6ZHW - chains C and M of the 4 polymer chains in the assembly; structure by X-ray diffraction, 2.80 A resolution.

# Chain C
Protein: Photosynthetic reaction center cytochrome c subunit
Source organism: Blastochloris viridis
UniProtKB: P07173 (CYCR_BLAVI); residues 1-336 here correspond to UniProt positions 21-356 (UniProt number = residue number + 20)
Amino-acid sequence (336 residues; each row starts with the number of its first residue):
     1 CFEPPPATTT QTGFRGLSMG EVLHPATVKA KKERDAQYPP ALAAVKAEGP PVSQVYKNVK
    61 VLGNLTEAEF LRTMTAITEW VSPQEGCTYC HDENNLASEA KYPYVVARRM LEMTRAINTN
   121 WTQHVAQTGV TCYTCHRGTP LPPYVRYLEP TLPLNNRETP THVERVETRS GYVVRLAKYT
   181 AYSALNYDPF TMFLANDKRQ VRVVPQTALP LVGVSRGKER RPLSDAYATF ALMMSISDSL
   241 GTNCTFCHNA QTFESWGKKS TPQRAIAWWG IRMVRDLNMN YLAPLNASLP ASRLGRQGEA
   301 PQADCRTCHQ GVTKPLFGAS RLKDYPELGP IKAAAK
Unresolved in the structure: 333-336
Covalently attached groups: diacyl glycerol (DGA) linked to C1; heme c (HEC) linked to C87, C90, C132, C135, C244, C247, C305, C308
Metal / ion sites: heme c Fe (4 sites), coordinated by M74, H91, M110, H124, H136, M233, H248, H309
Residues lining bound ligands:
  - heme c (HEC), molecule 1: Y56, K57, N58, V59, K60, V61, L62, F70, L71, M74, T75, I77, T78, V81, S82, G86, H91, L96, A97, P103, Y104, A107, R108
  - heme c (HEC), molecule 2: I77, V81, Y89, Y102, P103, V106, A107, M110, L111, M113, T114, I117, V130, T131, H136, P140, L141, P142, V145, L277, L282, L289, R293, P301, Q302, T307, L328
  - heme c (HEC), molecule 3: I117, H124, V125, T128, G129, V130, L194, I236, L240, F246, Q263, I266, A267, G270, I271, M273, V274, L277, D304, H309, T313, K314, P315, G318
  - heme c (HEC), molecule 4: Q200, V201, R202, V203, V204, Q206, T229, F230, M233, M234, I236, S237, L240, T242, N243, F246, H248, F253, E254, W256, Q263, R264, A267, W268, I271, R272
Swiss-Prot annotation at these positions:
  - binding site (heme): M74, C87, C90, H91, M110, H124, C132, C135, H136, M233, C244, C247, H248, C305, C308, H309
  - site: C1 (Not N-palmitoylated)
  - lipidation: C1 (S-diacylglycerol cysteine)

# Chain M
Protein: Reaction center protein M chain
Source organism: Blastochloris viridis
UniProtKB: P06010 (RCEM_BLAVI); residues 1-323 here correspond to UniProt positions 2-324 (UniProt number = residue number + 1)
Amino-acid sequence (323 residues; each row starts with the number of its first residue):
     1 ADYQTIYTQI QARGPHITVS GEWGDNDRVG KPFYSYWLGK IGDAQIGPIY LGASGIAAFA
    61 FGSTAILIIL FNMAAEVHFD PLQFFRQFFW LGLYPPKAQY GMGIPPLHDG GWWLMAGLFM
   121 TLSLGSWWIR VYSRARALGL GTHIAWNFAA AIFFVLCIGC IHPTLVGSWS EGVPFGIWPH
   181 IDWLTAFSIR YGNFYYCPWH GFSIGFAYGC GLLFAAHGAT ILAVARFGGD REIEQITDRG
   241 TAVERAALFW RWTIGFNATI ESVHRWGWFF SLMVMVSASV GILLTGTFVD NWYLWCVKHG
   301 AAPDYPAYLP ATPDPASLPG APK
Metal / ion sites: Fe ion: H217, E232, H264 (shared with 2 residues of chain L)
Residues lining bound ligands:
  - bacteriochlorophyll b (BCB), molecule 1: L38, M120, F154, V155, I158, V173, I177, W178, H180, I181, W183, L184
  - bacteriochlorophyll b (BCB), molecule 2: G62, A65, I66, I69, M120, L124, F148, A151, I152, F154, V155, I158, F175, W183, L184, T185, F187, S188, F194, Y195, C197, W199, H200, S203, I204, A207, Y208, V274, M275, A278, G281, I282
  - bacteriochlorophyll b (BCB), molecule 3: L184, Y195, Y208
  - bacteriochlorophyll b (BCB), molecule 4: Y195, H200, G201, I204, G205, Y208, G209, L212, F270
  - bacteriopheophytin b (BPB), molecule 1: I46, I49, A58, F59, G62, S123, L124, W127, V131, I144, N147, F148, A151, S271, V274, M275
  - bacteriopheophytin b (BPB), molecule 2: Y208, G211, L212, A215, A216, W250, T253, I254
  - heptane-1,2,3-triol (HTO): W268, F269, L272, M273, V276
  - menaquinone-7 (MQ7): L212, L213, A216, H217, T220, V243, A246, A247, W250, I254, F256, N257, A258, T259, I260, V263, W266, F270
  - 15-cis-1,2-dihydroneurosporene (NS5): I66, I69, L70, M73, F88, W113, L114, G117, L118, M120, T121, V155, L156, I158, G159, C160, W169, V173, P174, F175, G176, I177, H180
Swiss-Prot annotation at these positions:
  - binding site ((7R,8Z)-bacteriochlorophyll b): H180, H200
  - binding site (Fe cation): H217, E232, H264
  - binding site (a ubiquinone): W250

# Chain C / chain M interface
Pairs across the interface (118; chain C residue first):
  Q11(C) with Y308(M)
  T12(C) with L309(M)
  G13(C) with Y308(M)
  F14(C) with P306(M), hydrophobic; Y308(M)
  L17(C) with Y305(M)
  V163(C) with Q83(M)
  R169(C) with H78(M)
  S170(C) with V77(M); D80(M); Q83(M); Q87(M), hydrogen bond (backbone-side chain)
  V173(C) with E76(M); Q87(M); W90(M), hydrophobic; L91(M), hydrophobic
  V174(C) with R86(M); Q87(M)
  Y182(C) with W90(M), hydrogen bond (backbone-side chain)
  S183(C) with W90(M)
  A184(C) with W90(M); Y94(M), hydrogen bond (backbone-side chain); W178(M), hydrophobic; D182(M)
  L185(C) with D182(M), hydrogen bond (backbone-side chain)
  N186(C) with E76(M); Y94(M); K97(M), hydrogen bond
  Y187(C) with K97(M)
  R202(C) with D314(M), salt bridge; A316(M)
  V203(C) with R190(M)
  V204(C) with I189(M); N291(M)
  P205(C) with R190(M); D290(M); N291(M), hydrogen bond (backbone-side chain)
  Q206(C) with L294(M)
  T207(C) with D290(M); N291(M); L294(M)
  A208(C) with V289(M); D290(M), hydrogen bond (backbone-backbone); N291(M), hydrogen bond (backbone-backbone); L294(M); W295(M); K298(M)
  L209(C) with F288(M); D290(M)
  P210(C) with G286(M); T287(M); F288(M); V289(M); D290(M)
  S215(C) with V166(M)
  R216(C) with L165(M); V166(M); G286(M), hydrogen bond (side chain-backbone); T287(M), hydrogen bond (side chain-backbone)
  G217(C) with Q99(M); V166(M), hydrogen bond (backbone-backbone); G167(M)
  K218(C) with Q99(M); Y100(M); G101(M)
  R220(C) with Q99(M), hydrogen bond (backbone-side chain); V166(M); E171(M), salt bridge; R190(M); Y191(M), hydrogen bond
  R221(C) with Q99(M)
  P222(C) with K97(M); Q99(M); S170(M)
  L223(C) with S170(M), hydrogen bond (backbone-side chain); E171(M); W183(M); F187(M), hydrophobic; R190(M)
  S224(C) with K97(M), hydrogen bond (side chain-backbone)
  A226(C) with A186(M)
  Y227(C) with P174(M); W183(M); A186(M), hydrophobic
  F230(C) with T185(M)
  A250(C) with N193(M), hydrogen bond (backbone-side chain)
  Q251(C) with N193(M), hydrogen bond (backbone-side chain); Y196(M), hydrogen bond; Y293(M); P303(M), hydrogen bond (side chain-backbone); Y305(M)
  T252(C) with Y293(M)
  E254(C) with N291(M), hydrogen bond; Y293(M)
  W256(C) with T312(M); P313(M); D314(M); P315(M)
  G257(C) with A311(M); T312(M), hydrogen bond (backbone-backbone)
  K258(C) with D304(M), salt bridge; Y305(M), hydrogen bond (side chain-backbone); A307(M)
  K259(C) with Y293(M); D304(M), salt bridge
  S260(C) with P310(M); T312(M), hydrogen bond (backbone-side chain)
  T261(C) with T312(M), hydrogen bond (backbone-side chain)
  P262(C) with P310(M); T312(M)
  A265(C) with T312(M)
  W268(C) with P315(M), hydrophobic; A316(M), hydrophobic; P322(M)
  W269(C) with P315(M); P322(M)
  R272(C) with P322(M); K323(M), hydrogen bond (side chain-backbone)
Interface residues without a listed pair, chain C (59 interface residues in all): G171, A177, L211, N249, F253, S255, Q263
Interface residues without a listed pair, chain M (62 interface residues in all): A98, G172, P179, G192, A321

# Overview
59 residues of chain C and 62 residues of chain M are in contact; the contacts include 25 hydrogen bonds and 4
salt bridges. Polar contacts include R202(C)-D314(M), R220(C)-E171(M) and K258(C)-D304(M).
Chain C is Photosynthetic reaction center cytochrome c subunit and chain M is Reaction center protein M chain,
both from Blastochloris viridis; the structure, Ultrafast Structural Response to Charge Redistribution Within
a Photosynthetic Reaction Centre - 1 ps structure, was determined by X-ray diffraction together with 6ZI4,
6ZI5, 6ZI6, 6ZI9, 6ZIA and 6ZID from the same study.
